Entry 3M9S (X-ray diffraction, 4.50 A resolution (low resolution: residue-level contacts below are approximate; hydrogen-bond / salt-bridge calls are withheld)); this record covers chains 3 and 7 of the 13 polymer chains in the assembly.

== Chain 3 ==
Molecule: NADH-quinone oxidoreductase subunit 3
Organism: Thermus thermophilus
Notes: EC 1.6.99.5
Reference sequence: Q56223 (NQO3_THET8); residue numbers follow UniProt; this construct covers 1-783
Chain sequence (783 residues; each row starts with the number of its first residue):
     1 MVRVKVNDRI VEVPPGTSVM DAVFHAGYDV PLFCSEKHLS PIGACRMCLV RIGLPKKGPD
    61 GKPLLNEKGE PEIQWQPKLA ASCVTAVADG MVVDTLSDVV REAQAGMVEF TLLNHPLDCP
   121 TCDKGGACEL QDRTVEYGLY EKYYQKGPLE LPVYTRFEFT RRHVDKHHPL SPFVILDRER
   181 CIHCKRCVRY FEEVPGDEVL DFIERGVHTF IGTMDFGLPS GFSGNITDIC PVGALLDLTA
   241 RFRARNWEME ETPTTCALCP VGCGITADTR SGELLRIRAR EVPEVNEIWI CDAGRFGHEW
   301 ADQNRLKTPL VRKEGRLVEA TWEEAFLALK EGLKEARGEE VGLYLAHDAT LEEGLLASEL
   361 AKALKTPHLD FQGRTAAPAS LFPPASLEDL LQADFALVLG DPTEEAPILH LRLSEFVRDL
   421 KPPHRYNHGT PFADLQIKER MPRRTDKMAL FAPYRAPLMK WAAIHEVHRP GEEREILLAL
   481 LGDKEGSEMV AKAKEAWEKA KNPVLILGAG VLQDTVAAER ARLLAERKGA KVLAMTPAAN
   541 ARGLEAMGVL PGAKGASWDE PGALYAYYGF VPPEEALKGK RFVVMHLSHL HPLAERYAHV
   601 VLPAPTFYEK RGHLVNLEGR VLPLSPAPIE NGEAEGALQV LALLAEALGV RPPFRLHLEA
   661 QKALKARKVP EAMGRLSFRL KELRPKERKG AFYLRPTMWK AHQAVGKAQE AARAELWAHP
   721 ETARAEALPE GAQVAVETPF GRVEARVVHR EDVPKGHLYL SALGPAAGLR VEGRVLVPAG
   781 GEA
Disordered / not traced: 56-72, 144-149, 778-783
UniProt features mapped onto this chain:
  - binding site ([2Fe-2S] cluster): Cys34, Cys45, Cys48, Cys83
  - binding site ([4Fe-4S] cluster): His115, Cys119, Cys122, Cys128, Cys181, Cys184, Cys187, Cys230, Cys256, Cys259, Cys263, Cys291
  - mutagenesis: Cys256 (C256A: Decreases amount and stability of iron-sulfur center 4), Cys259 (C259A: Decreases amount and stability of iron-sulfur center 4), Cys263 (C263A: Decreases amount and stability of iron-sulfur center 4), Cys291 (C291A: Decreases amount and stability of iron-sulfur center 4)
Metal / ion sites: 2Fe-2S cluster Fe: Cys34, Cys45, Cys48, Cys83; 4Fe-4S cluster Fe site 1: His115, Cys119, Cys122, Cys128; 4Fe-4S cluster Fe site 2: Cys181, Cys184, Cys187, Cys230; 4Fe-4S cluster Fe site 3: Cys256, Cys259, Cys263, Cys291
Small-molecule neighbours:
  - 2Fe-2S cluster (FES): Leu32, Phe33, Cys34, Ser35, Ile42, Gly43, Ala44, Cys45, Arg46, Met47, Cys48, Cys83
  - 4Fe-4S cluster (SF4), molecule 1: His115, Asp118, Cys119, Cys122, Lys124, Gly125, Cys128, Leu130, Gln131, Arg180, Val232, Gly233
  - 4Fe-4S cluster (SF4), molecule 2: Cys181, Ile182, His183, Cys184, Lys185, Arg186, Cys187, Phe202, Ile211, Cys230, Pro231, Val232, Ala234, Leu235
  - 4Fe-4S cluster (SF4), molecule 3: Cys256, Leu258, Cys259, Val261, Gly262, Cys263, Ile290, Cys291, Gly294, Pro407, Ile408

== Chain 7 ==
Molecule: NADH-quinone oxidoreductase subunit 15
Organism: Thermus thermophilus
Notes: EC 1.6.99.5
Reference sequence: Q5SKZ7 (NQO15_THET8); residue numbers follow UniProt; this construct covers 1-129
Chain sequence (129 residues; row label = number of the first residue in the row):
     1 MSASSERELY EAWVELLSWM REYAQAKGVR FEKEADFPDF IYRMERPYDL PTTIMTASLS
    61 DGLGEPFLLA DVSPRHAKLK RIGLRLPRAH IHLHAHYEPG KGLVTGKIPL TKERFFALAD
   121 RAREALAFA
Disordered / not traced: 1-2

== How chain 3 and chain 7 interact ==
Contacting residue pairs (34):
  Leu117(3) - Tyr42(7)
  Pro120(3) - Tyr42(7)
  Glu158(3) - Lys78(7)
  Phe159(3) - Ala77(7)
  Phe159(3) - Leu79(7)
  Thr160(3) - Ser73(7)
  Thr160(3) - Arg81(7)
  His163(3) - Met55(7)
  His163(3) - Thr56(7)
  His163(3) - Asp71(7)
  His163(3) - Val72(7)
  Val164(3) - Glu34(7)
  Val164(3) - Arg85(7)
  Asp165(3) - Pro66(7)
  Asp165(3) - Leu69(7)
  Lys166(3) - Glu34(7)
  His167(3) - Glu32(7)
  His167(3) - Lys33(7)
  His167(3) - Glu34(7)
  His168(3) - Leu63(7)
  His168(3) - Gly64(7)
  His168(3) - Glu65(7)
  Arg178(3) - Glu65(7)
  Glu204(3) - Arg85(7)
  Glu204(3) - Leu86(7)
  Glu204(3) - Pro87(7)
  Glu204(3) - Arg88(7)
  Glu204(3) - His90(7)
  Glu204(3) - His92(7)
  His208(3) - Arg85(7)
  His208(3) - His92(7)
  Met214(3) - Phe128(7)
  Phe216(3) - Leu63(7)
  Phe216(3) - Phe128(7)
Other interface residues (no listed pair), chain 3 (23 interface residues in all): Pro116, Asp118, Thr121, Glu179, Ile203, Phe210, Thr213
Other interface residues (no listed pair), chain 7 (28 interface residues in all): Ala35, Pro38, Ala89

== In short ==
The interface between chain 3 and chain 7 involves 23 residues on one side and 28 on the other. Ligands of
chain 3: 3 copies of 4Fe-4S cluster and 2Fe-2S cluster.
Chain 3 is NADH-quinone oxidoreductase subunit 3 and chain 7 is NADH-quinone oxidoreductase subunit 15, both
from Thermus thermophilus; the structure, Crystal structure of respiratory complex I from Thermus
thermophilus, was determined by X-ray diffraction, deposited together with 3M9C.
